PDB entry 7DRV | X-ray diffraction, 3.09 A resolution | chains A and C

Chain A:
Protein: Angiotensin-converting enzyme 2
Source organism: Homo sapiens
Notes: EC 3.4.17.23, 3.4.17.-
UniProtKB: Q9BYF1 (ACE2_HUMAN); numbering as in UniProt (aligned over 19-614)
Amino-acid sequence (596 residues; each row starts with the number of its first residue):
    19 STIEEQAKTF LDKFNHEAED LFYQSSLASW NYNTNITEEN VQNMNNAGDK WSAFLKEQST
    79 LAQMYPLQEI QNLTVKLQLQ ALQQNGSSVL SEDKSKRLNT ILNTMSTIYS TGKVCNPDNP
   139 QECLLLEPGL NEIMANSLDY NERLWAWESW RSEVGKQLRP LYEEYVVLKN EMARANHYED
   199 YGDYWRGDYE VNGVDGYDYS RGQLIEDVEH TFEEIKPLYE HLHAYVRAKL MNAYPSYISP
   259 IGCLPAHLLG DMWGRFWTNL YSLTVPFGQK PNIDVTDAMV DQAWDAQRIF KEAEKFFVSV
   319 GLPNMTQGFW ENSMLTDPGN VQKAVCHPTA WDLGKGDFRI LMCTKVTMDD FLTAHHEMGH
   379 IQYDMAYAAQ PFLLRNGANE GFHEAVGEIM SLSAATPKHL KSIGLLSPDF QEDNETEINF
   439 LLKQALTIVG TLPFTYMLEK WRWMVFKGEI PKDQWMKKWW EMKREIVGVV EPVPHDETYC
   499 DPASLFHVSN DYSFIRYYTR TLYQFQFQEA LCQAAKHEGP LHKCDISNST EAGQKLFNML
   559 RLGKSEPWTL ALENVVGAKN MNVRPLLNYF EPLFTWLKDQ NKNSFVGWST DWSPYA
Disulfide bonds: C133-C141, C344-C361, C530-C542
Covalent attachments: N-acetylglucosamine (NAG) linked to N53, N90, N103, N322, N546
Metal / ion sites: Zn2+: H374, E375, H378, E402
Swiss-Prot annotation at these positions:
  - region (Interaction with SARS-CoV spike glycoprotein): D30 to Y41, M82 to P84, K353 to R357
  - active site: E375 (Proton acceptor), H505 (Proton donor)
  - binding site (chloride): R169, W477, K481
  - binding site (substrate): R273, H345, P346, Y515
  - binding site (Zn(2+)): H374, H378, E402
  - glycosylation (N-linked (GlcNAc...) asparagine): N53, N90, N103, N322, N432, N546
  - mutagenesis: S19 (S19P: Increases slightly the interaction with RBD domain of SARS-CoV-2 spike protein), Q24 to K26 (Slightly inhibits interaction with SARS-CoV spike glycoprotein), Q24 (Q24T: Increases slightly the interaction with RBD domain of SARS-CoV-2 spike protein), A25 (A25V: Increases slightly the interaction with RBD domain of SARS-CoV-2 spike protein), T27 (T27Y: Increases slightly the interaction with RBD domain of SARS-CoV-2 spike protein. In sACE2.v2.2; increases interaction with RBD domain of SARS-CoV-2 spike protein ...), L29 (L29F: Increases slightly the interaction with RBD domain of SARS-CoV-2 spike protein), K31 (K31D: Abolishes interaction with SARS-CoV spike glycoprotein; K31Y: Increases slightly the interaction with RBD domain of SARS-CoV-2 spike protein), N33 (N33D: Increases slightly the interaction with RBD domain of SARS-CoV-2 spike protein), H34 (H34A: Increases slightly the interaction with RBD domain of SARS-CoV-2 spike protein), E37 (E37A: No effect on interaction with SARS-CoV spike glycoprotein), D38 (D38A: No effect on interaction with SARS-CoV spike glycoprotein), L39 (L39R: Increases slightly the interaction with RBD domain of SARS-CoV-2 spike protein), 48 further mutagenesis entries in UniProt
Reported in the primary citation:
  - post-translational modification sites: N53, N90, N103, N322, N546
  - mutagenesis - K353H: decreased binding to SARS-CoV-2 RBD

Chain C:
Protein: Spike glycoprotein
Source organism: Bat coronavirus RaTG13
Notes: fragment: rbd
UniProtKB: A0A6B9WHD3 (A0A6B9WHD3_SARS); residues 1-223 here correspond to UniProt positions 319-541 (UniProt number = residue number + 318)
Amino-acid sequence (223 residues; numbered 1 to 223; the number before each row is that of its first residue):
     1 RVQPTDSIVR FPNITNLCPF GEVFNATTFA SVYAWNRKRI SNCVADYSVL YNSTSFSTFK
    61 CYGVSPTKLN DLCFTNVYAD SFVITGDEVR QIAPGQTGKI ADYNYKLPDD FTGCVIAWNS
   121 KHIDAKEGGN FNYLYRLFRK ANLKPFERDI STEIYQAGSK PCNGQTGLNC YYPLYRYGFY
   181 PTDGVGHQPY RVVVLSFELL NAPATVCGPK KSTNLVKNKC VNF
Disordered / not traced: 1-14, 210-223
Disulfide bonds: C18-C43, C61-C114, C73-C207, C162-C170
Covalent attachments: N-acetylglucosamine (NAG) linked to N25
Reported in the primary citation:
  - post-translational modification sites: N25
  - mutagenesis - F131Y (2.5-fold), H187Y (4.3-fold): increased binding to mouse ACE2
  - mutagenesis - Y175Q (2.1-fold), H187Y (4.6-fold): increased binding to horse ACE2
  - mutagenesis - D183N, H187Y (7.3-fold): increased binding to intermediate horseshoe bat
  - mutagenesis - L168F (1.8-fold), D183N (14-fold): decreased binding to mouse ACE2
  - mutagenesis - F131Y: abolished binding to its natural host ACE2
  - mutagenesis - Y175Q, Y180Q: abolished binding to mouse
  - mutagenesis - Y175Q, Y180Q: abolished binding to intermediate horseshoe bat
  - mutagenesis - Y180Q (13.6-fold): decreased binding to horse ACE2
  - specificity-determining residues: D183

How chain A and chain C interact:
Residue-residue contacts - 33 pairs, chain A then chain C:
  S19(A) - S159(C)  hydrogen bond
  Q24(A) - A157(C)
  Q24(A) - N169(C)  hydrogen bond
  T27(A) - F138(C)
  T27(A) - Y171(C)
  F28(A) - Y171(C)
  D30(A) - K99(C)  salt bridge
  D30(A) - L137(C)
  D30(A) - F138(C)
  K31(A) - F138(C)
  K31(A) - Y171(C)
  K31(A) - Y175(C)  hydrogen bond
  H34(A) - Y135(C)
  H34(A) - L137(C)
  D38(A) - F131(C)
  D38(A) - Y180(C)  hydrogen bond
  Y41(A) - Y180(C)  hydrophobic
  Y41(A) - T182(C)  hydrogen bond
  Y41(A) - D183(C)
  Q42(A) - Y180(C)  hydrogen bond
  L45(A) - Y180(C)  hydrophobic
  L45(A) - T182(C)
  M82(A) - L168(C)  hydrophobic
  Y83(A) - N169(C)  hydrogen bond
  Y83(A) - Y171(C)  hydrogen bond
  K353(A) - G178(C)
  K353(A) - Y180(C)
  K353(A) - D183(C)
  K353(A) - G184(C)  hydrogen bond (backbone-backbone)
  K353(A) - H187(C)
  G354(A) - G184(C)
  G354(A) - H187(C)
  D355(A) - T182(C)
Also at the interface, not in a pair above, chain A (18 interface residues in all): L79, N330
Also at the interface, not in a pair above, chain C (20 interface residues in all): G128, Y155, G158
From the paper, about this interface:
  - residue pairs: S19(A)-S159(C) (hydrogen bond), K31(A)-Y175(C) (hydrogen bond), D38(A)-Y180(C) (hydrogen bond), Y41(A)-T182(C) (hydrogen bond), Q42(A)-Y180(C) (hydrogen bond), Y83(A)-N169(C) (hydrogen bond), Y83(A)-Y171(C) (hydrogen bond), K353(A)-G184(C) (hydrogen bond), K353(A)-D183(C), F131(C)-D38(A), L168(C)-M82(A), D183(C)-Y41(A), H187(C)-K353(A), H187(C)-G354(A)

Overview:
Chain A and chain C form an interface of 18 and 20 residues respectively; the contacts include 9 hydrogen
bonds and 1 salt bridge. Polar contacts include D30(A)-K99(C), S19(A)-S159(C) and Q24(A)-N169(C). The authors
report hydrogen bonds between S19(A) and S159(C), K31(A) and Y175(C) and D38(A) and Y180(C) among others;
contacts between K353(A) and D183(C), F131(C) and D38(A) and L168(C) and M82(A) among others. From the paper:
F131Y and H187Y of chain C increase binding to mouse ACE2; the specificity determinant D183(C); 7
substitutions were tested in all.
Chain A is Angiotensin-converting enzyme 2 (Homo sapiens) and chain C is Spike glycoprotein (Bat coronavirus
RaTG13); the structure, Structural basis of SARS-CoV-2-closely-related bat coronavirus RaTG13 to hACE2, was
determined by X-ray diffraction.
